PDB entry 4W2Q | X-ray diffraction, 2.70 A resolution | chains A and B

Chain A:
Molecule: Anti-Marburgvirus Nucleoprotein Single Domain Antibody C
Organism: Lama glama
Notes: antibody fragment or engineered binder
Chain sequence (118 residues; each row starts with the number of its first residue):
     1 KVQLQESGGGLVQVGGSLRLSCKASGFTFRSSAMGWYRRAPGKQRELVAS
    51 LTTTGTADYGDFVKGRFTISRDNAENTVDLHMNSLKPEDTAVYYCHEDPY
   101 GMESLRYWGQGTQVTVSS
Unresolved in the structure: 117-118
Disulfides: C22-C95
Reported in the primary citation:
  - conformationally variable residues (loop rearrangement, order/disorder transition): K1, T28, F29, R30

Chain B:
Molecule: Nucleoprotein
Organism: Lake Victoria marburgvirus
Notes: fragment: C-terminal domain residues 632-695
UniProtKB: P27588 (NCAP_MABVM); residue numbers follow UniProt; this construct covers 632-695
Chain sequence (76 residues; row label = number of the first residue in the row):
   620 MGHHHHHHGGGSWPQRVVTKKGRTFLYPNDLLQTNPPESLITALVEEYQN
   670 PVSAKELQADWPDMSFDERRHVAMNL
Unresolved in the structure: 620-628
Construct notes: initiating methionine (620); expression tag (621-631)

How chain A and chain B interact:
Pairs across the interface (23):
  K1(A) - D686(B)
  K1(A) - E687(B)
  F27(A) - D679(B)
  F27(A) - D682(B)
  F27(A) - M683(B)  hydrophobic
  F27(A) - E687(B)  hydrogen bond (backbone-side chain)
  F29(A) - D679(B)
  R30(A) - A678(B)
  R30(A) - D679(B)  salt bridge
  S31(A) - E675(B)  hydrogen bond
  Y100(A) - S672(B)
  Y100(A) - E675(B)
  Y100(A) - L676(B)
  Y100(A) - D679(B)  hydrogen bond
  M102(A) - L663(B)  hydrophobic
  M102(A) - S672(B)
  S104(A) - K640(B)
  S104(A) - Y667(B)  hydrogen bond
  S104(A) - N694(B)
  L105(A) - H690(B)  hydrogen bond (backbone-side chain)
  L105(A) - V691(B)  hydrophobic
  R106(A) - H690(B)
  Y107(A) - H690(B)
Other interface residues (no listed pair), chain A (13 interface residues in all): V2, G26
Other interface residues (no listed pair), chain B (17 interface residues in all): S684, L695
Interface features reported in the paper:
  - pairs named by the authors: K1(A)-D686(B), F29(A)-D679(B), F29(A)-M683(B), R30(A)-D679(B) (salt bridge), Y100(A)-D679(B), L676(B)-Y100(A), M683(B)-Y100(A)
  - epitope / paratope residues, chain A: K1(A), F29(A), R30(A), Y100(A), M102(A), L105(A)
  - epitope / paratope residues, chain B: K640(B), L663(B), Y667(B), S672(B), E675(B), L676(B), D679(B), M683(B), S684(B), D686(B), E687(B), H690(B), V691(B), L695(B)

Summary:
Chain A and chain B form an interface of 13 and 17 residues respectively, with 5 hydrogen bonds and 1 salt
bridge. Among the polar pairs are R30(A)-D679(B), F27(A)-E687(B) and S31(A)-E675(B). The authors report
contacts between K1(A) and D686(B), F29(A) and D679(B) and F29(A) and M683(B) among others; a salt bridge
between R30(A) and D679(B). The paper reports epitope/paratope residues K1(A), F29(A) and K640(B) among
others; conformational variability at K1(A), T28(A) and F29(A) among others.
Chain A is Anti-Marburgvirus Nucleoprotein Single Domain Antibody C (Lama glama) and chain B is Nucleoprotein
(Lake Victoria marburgvirus); the structure, Anti-Marburgvirus Nucleoprotein Single Domain Antibody C
Complexed with Nucleoprotein C-terminal domain, was determined by X-ray diffraction together with 4W2O, 4W2P,
6APO, 6APP and 6APQ from the same study.
